PDB entry 8ZET | electron microscopy, 3.20 A resolution | chains b and m of the 17 polymer chains in the assembly

[Chain b]
Name: Photosystem I P700 chlorophyll a apoprotein A2
From: Thalassiosira pseudonana CCMP1335
Notes: EC 1.97.1.12
UniProt: A0T0M9 (PSAB_THAPS); residues 2-733 here = UniProt positions 2-733
Amino-acid sequence (732 residues; each row starts with the number of its first residue):
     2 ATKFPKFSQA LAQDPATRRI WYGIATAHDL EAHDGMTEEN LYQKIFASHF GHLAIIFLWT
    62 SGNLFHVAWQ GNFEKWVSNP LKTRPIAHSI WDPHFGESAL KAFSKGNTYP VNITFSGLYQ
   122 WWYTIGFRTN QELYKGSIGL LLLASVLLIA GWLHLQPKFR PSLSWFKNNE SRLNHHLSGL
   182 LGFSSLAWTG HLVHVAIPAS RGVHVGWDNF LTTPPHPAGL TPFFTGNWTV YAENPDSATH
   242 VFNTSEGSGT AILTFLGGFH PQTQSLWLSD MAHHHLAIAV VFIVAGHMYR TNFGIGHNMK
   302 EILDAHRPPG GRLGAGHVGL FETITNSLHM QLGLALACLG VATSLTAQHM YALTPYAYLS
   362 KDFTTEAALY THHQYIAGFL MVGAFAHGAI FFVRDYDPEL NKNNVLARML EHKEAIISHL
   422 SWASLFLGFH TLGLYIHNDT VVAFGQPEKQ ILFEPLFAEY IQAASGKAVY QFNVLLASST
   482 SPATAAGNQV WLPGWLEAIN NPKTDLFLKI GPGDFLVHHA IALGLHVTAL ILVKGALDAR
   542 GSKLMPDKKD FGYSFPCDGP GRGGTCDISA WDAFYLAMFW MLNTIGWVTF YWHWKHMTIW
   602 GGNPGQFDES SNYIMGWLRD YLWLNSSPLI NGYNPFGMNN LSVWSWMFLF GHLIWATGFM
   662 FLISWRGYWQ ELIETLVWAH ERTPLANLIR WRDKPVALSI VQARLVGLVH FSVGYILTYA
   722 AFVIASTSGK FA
Curated features (UniProtKB/Swiss-Prot):
  - binding site ([4Fe-4S] cluster): Cys558, Cys567
  - binding site (chlorophyll a): His653, Met661, Tyr669
  - binding site (phylloquinone): Trp670
Ion coordination: chlorophyll a Mg (32 sites), coordinated by His29, His50, His53, His67, His89, Asp93, His95, His155, His176, His177, His192, His195, His274, His275, His276, His288 and 16 more; 4Fe-4S cluster Fe near Cys558 (its only coordinating residue here)
Ligand contacts:
  - Fucoxanthin (A86; (3S,3'S,5R,5'R,6S,6'R,8'R)-3,5'-dihydroxy-8-oxo-6',7'-didehydro-5,5',6,6',7,8-hexahydro-5,6-epoxy-beta,beta-caroten-3'- yl acetate): Thr226, Gly227, Asn228, Val285
  - beta-carotene (BCR), molecule 1: Gly52, Ile56, Leu149
  - beta-carotene (BCR), molecule 2: Leu54, Ile57, Phe58, Trp60, Gly180, Leu181, Phe184, Ser185
  - beta-carotene (BCR), molecule 3: Leu187, Leu221, Phe224, Phe225, Val281, Ile284, Val285, His288
  - beta-carotene (BCR), molecule 4: Met331, Gly334, Leu335, Ala338, Val342, Met382, Ala385, Phe386, Gly389, Phe393, Ala537
  - beta-carotene (BCR), molecule 5: Phe386, Leu407, Met410, Val534, Leu538
  - beta-carotene (BCR), molecule 6: Trp647, Met648, Phe651, Trp670, Leu677
  - beta-carotene (BCR), molecule 7: Thr684, Pro685, Leu686
  - chlorophyll a (CLA), molecule 1: Phe5, Phe8, Ile25, Ala28, His29, Leu31, His34, Ser49, His53, Ile56
  - chlorophyll a (CLA), molecule 2: Thr18, Ile21, Trp22, Ile674, Leu677, Val678, His681, Ile690, Arg691, Trp692, Arg693, Asp694, Pro696, Val697
  - chlorophyll a (CLA), molecule 3: Trp22, Phe651, Leu654, Ile655, Thr658, Met661, Phe662, Leu699, Val707, Val710, His711, Val714
  - chlorophyll a (CLA), molecule 4: Ile25, Ala26, Thr27, Ala28, His29, Asp30, His330, Leu333, Leu337, Phe380, Leu381, Val383, Gly384, Ala387, His388, Ile391, Arg395, Tyr554, Trp572, Phe575, Val710, Val714
  - chlorophyll a (CLA), molecule 5: His29, Leu31, Tyr43, Ile46, Ser49, His50, His53, Leu54, Ile57, Phe167, Arg173, His177, Leu181, Leu329, Gln332, Leu333, Ala336, Leu337, Leu340
  - chlorophyll a (CLA), molecule 6: His29, His53, Ile56, Ile57, Trp60, Phe380, Leu381
  - chlorophyll a (CLA), molecule 7: Phe47, His50, Phe51, Leu54, Trp166, Phe167, Asn169, Ser172, Arg173, His176, His177, Gly180, Leu181, Leu182, Phe283, Leu340, Ala343, Leu346
  - chlorophyll a (CLA), molecule 8: Phe47, Phe51, Val147, Ile150, Ala151, Leu154, His155, Lys159, Phe160, Pro162, Trp166
  - chlorophyll a (CLA), molecule 9: Ile56, Leu59, Trp60, Ser62, Gly63, Phe66, His67, Trp70, Gln71, His89, Ser90, Trp92, Leu142
  - chlorophyll a (CLA), molecule 10: Trp60, Thr61, Ser117, Gly118, Leu119, Trp122, Ser185, Ala343, Thr344, Thr347, Met351, Tyr357, Leu370, His373, His374, Ile377, Leu381
  - chlorophyll a (CLA), molecule 11: Trp60, Asn64, His67, Val68, Ala88, His89, Asn113, Ile114, Thr115, Phe116, Ser117, Leu119, Val644, Trp645, Met648
  - chlorophyll a (CLA), molecule 12: Trp60, Asn64, Phe116, Ser117, Leu119, Ala369, Leu370, Thr372, His373, Tyr376, Ile377, Phe380, Trp645, Ile717, Tyr720, Ala721, Val724, Ile725
  - chlorophyll a (CLA), molecule 13: Thr61, Leu65, Trp122, Trp123, Leu141, Trp208, Phe211, Leu212
  - chlorophyll a (CLA), molecule 14: His89, Ser90, Ile91, Trp92, Asp93, Pro94, His95, Phe96, Phe104, Asn113, Ser643, Val644, Trp647
  - chlorophyll a (CLA), molecule 15: Trp122, Thr125, Ile126, Leu181, Leu182, Ser185, Ser186, Trp189, Met272, His275, His276, Ile279, Leu346, Thr347, His350, Met351, Pro356, Tyr357
  - chlorophyll a (CLA), molecule 16: Ile126, Gly127, Phe128, Glu133, Gly137, Gly140, Leu143, Val147, Ser185, Ala188, Trp189, Gly191, His192, His195, Val196, Val206, Gly207, Trp208, Phe211
  - chlorophyll a (CLA), molecule 17: Trp166, Asn169, Ser172, His176, Thr292, Asn293, Phe294
  - chlorophyll a (CLA), molecule 18: Asn170, Arg173, Leu174, His177, Leu178, Met300, Leu304, Phe322, Ile325, Thr326, Leu335, Ala336, Cys339, Leu340, Ala343
  - chlorophyll a (CLA), molecule 19: Leu174, Leu178, Leu182, Val282, Phe283, Ala286, Met289, Tyr290, Met300, Ile303, Leu304
  - chlorophyll a (CLA), molecule 20: Asn175, His176, Ser179, Gly180, Phe184, Ile284, His288, Tyr290, Thr292, Phe294, Ile296
  - chlorophyll a (CLA), molecule 21: Phe184, Leu187, Ala188, Thr190, Gly191, Val194, His195, Phe211, Leu212, Thr213, Thr214, Pro215, Pro216, His217, Gly220, Leu221, Tyr232, Ile253, Leu254, Leu277
  - chlorophyll a (CLA), molecule 22: Phe224, Gly227, Trp229, Thr230, Tyr232, Ala233, Leu254, Thr255, Phe256, His274, Leu277, Ala278, Val281, Val491, Trp492
  - chlorophyll a (CLA), molecule 23: Thr255, Phe256, Gly258, Gly259, Leu267, Asp271, Met272, His274, His275, Ala278, Ile279, His350, Leu354, Trp492, Trp496
  - chlorophyll a (CLA), molecule 24: Val285, Ala286, His288, Met289, Ile296, Gly297, His298
  - chlorophyll a (CLA), molecule 25: Met289, His298, Glu302, Ile303, Ala306, His307
  - chlorophyll a (CLA), molecule 26: Ile303, Leu304, His307, Leu314, His318, Leu321, Ile325, Met331, Val406, Leu407, Met410
  - chlorophyll a (CLA), molecule 27: Ala306, His307, Arg308, Pro309, Pro310, Arg313, Leu314
  - chlorophyll a (CLA), molecule 28: Arg313, Leu314, Gly315, Val406, Arg409, Met410, Glu412, His413, Ala416, Ile417, His420
  - chlorophyll a (CLA), molecule 29: Cys339, Val342, Leu346, Gln349, His350, Tyr352, Ala353, Leu354, Leu507, Phe508
  - chlorophyll a (CLA), molecule 30: Val342, Ser345, Leu346, Gln349, Gln375, Gly379, Met382, Phe386, Leu526, Thr529, Ala530, Leu533, Met582, Thr585, Ile586
  - chlorophyll a (CLA), molecule 31: Gln349, Tyr352, Tyr371, Phe458, Ala459, Ile462, Gln463, Phe508, Leu509, Ile511, His519, Ile522, Leu526, Val589, Tyr592, Trp593, Lys596, His597
  - chlorophyll a (CLA), molecule 32: Ala416, His420, Trp423
  - chlorophyll a (CLA), molecule 33: Ile417, His420, Leu421, Trp423, Ala424, Ala523, Leu526, His527
  - chlorophyll a (CLA), molecule 34: Ser419, His420, Ser422, Trp423, Leu426
  - chlorophyll a (CLA), molecule 35: Ser422, Ser425, Leu426, Gly429, Phe430, Leu433, Leu524, Val528, Leu531, Ile532, Leu577, Phe580, Trp581
  - chlorophyll a (CLA), molecule 36: Trp423, Leu426, Phe427, Phe430, His431
  - chlorophyll a (CLA), molecule 37: Phe427, Leu428, Phe454, Glu455, Pro456, Leu457, Phe458, Ala459, Asp515, Phe516, His519, His520, Ala523, His527
  - chlorophyll a (CLA), molecule 38: His431, Gly434, Leu435, Ile437, His438, Thr441, Val442, Lys450, Ile452
  - chlorophyll a (CLA), molecule 39: Thr432, Leu433, Tyr436, Ala521, Leu524, Asn584, Trp588, Phe591, Ile615, Trp618, Leu619, Leu623, Ser627, Ile631, Phe649, His653, Trp656, Phe712, Tyr716, Thr719, Tyr720, Phe723
  - chlorophyll a (CLA), molecule 40: Leu433, Ile437, Asp440, Leu524, Phe580, Trp581, Asn584, Trp588, Ile615, Leu619, Trp656, Phe712
  - chlorophyll a (CLA), molecule 41: Phe458, Tyr461, Phe473
  - chlorophyll a (CLA), molecule 42: Ile462, Ala465, Ser466, Leu476, Leu477, Trp492, Leu493, Trp496, Phe508
  - chlorophyll a (CLA), molecule 43: Leu476, Pro483, Ala484, Ala487, Gly488, Val491, Trp492
  - chlorophyll a (CLA), molecule 44: Leu619, Leu623, Trp624
  - chlorophyll a (CLA), molecule 45: Trp647, Leu650, Phe651, His653, Leu654, Trp656, Ala657
  - chlorophyll a (CLA), molecule 46: Leu654, Ala657, Thr658, Phe660, Met661, Ile664, Ser665, Tyr669, Trp670, Leu673
  - chlorophyll a (CLA), molecule 47: Leu677, Ala680, His681, Thr684, Ala687, Ile690
  - chlorophyll a (CLA), molecule 48: Trp679, Ala680, Arg683, Thr684, Pro685
  - chlorophyll a (CLA), molecule 49: Pro685, Leu686, Ala687, Leu689
  - phylloquinone (PQN): Ile21, Trp22, Met661, Phe662, Ser665, Trp666, Arg667, Trp670, Ile674, Ala698, Leu699, Ser700, Ala704
  - 4Fe-4S cluster (SF4): Cys558, Asp559, Gly560, Pro561, Gly565, Thr566, Cys567, Trp666, Ile701

[Chain m]
Name: Photosystem I reaction center subunit XII
From: Thalassiosira pseudonana CCMP1335
UniProt: A0T0S1 (PSAM_THAPS); residues 1-29 here = UniProt positions 1-29
Amino-acid sequence (29 residues; numbered 1 to 29; the number before each row is that of its first residue):
     1 MITDFQVYIA LMAALLASVL AIRLGATLY
Ligand contacts:
  - Fucoxanthin (A86; (3S,3'S,5R,5'R,6S,6'R,8'R)-3,5'-dihydroxy-8-oxo-6',7'-didehydro-5,5',6,6',7,8-hexahydro-5,6-epoxy-beta,beta-caroten-3'- yl acetate): Leu16, Val19, Leu20, Arg23
  - beta-carotene (BCR): Tyr8, Leu11, Met12, Ala14, Leu15, Ala17, Ser18, Ala21, Leu24, Gly25
  - chlorophyll a (CLA), molecule 1: Val7, Ala10, Leu11, Ala14
  - chlorophyll a (CLA), molecule 2: Gly25, Leu28, Tyr29

[How chain b and chain m interact]
Contacting residue pairs - 26 pairs, chain b then chain m:
  Lys7(b) - Tyr29(m)  hydrogen bond (side chain-backbone)
  Lys45(b) - Leu28(m)  hydrogen bond (side chain-backbone)
  Ala48(b) - Leu28(m)  hydrophobic
  Ser49(b) - Leu28(m)
  Phe66(b) - Val7(m)  hydrophobic
  Ala69(b) - Ile2(m)
  Gln132(b) - Met1(m)  hydrogen bond (side chain-backbone)
  Gln132(b) - Gln6(m)  hydrogen bond
  Tyr135(b) - Ile2(m)  hydrophobic
  Tyr135(b) - Gln6(m)  hydrogen bond (side chain-backbone)
  Tyr135(b) - Ile9(m)
  Ile139(b) - Ala10(m)  hydrophobic
  Leu142(b) - Ala10(m)
  Ser146(b) - Ala17(m)
  Ser146(b) - Leu20(m)
  Leu149(b) - Ala17(m)
  Leu149(b) - Ala21(m)
  Leu149(b) - Leu24(m)  hydrophobic
  Ile150(b) - Leu20(m)  hydrophobic
  Gly152(b) - Leu24(m)
  Trp153(b) - Arg23(m)
  Trp153(b) - Leu24(m)
  Trp153(b) - Thr27(m)
  Leu156(b) - Thr27(m)
  Leu156(b) - Leu28(m)  hydrophobic
  Gln157(b) - Thr27(m)
Other interface residues (no listed pair), chain b (21 interface residues in all): Gly52, Trp70, Asn131, Lys136
Other interface residues (no listed pair), chain m (16 interface residues in all): Ala13, Leu16

[Overview]
Chain b and chain m form an interface of 21 and 16 residues respectively; the contacts include 5 hydrogen
bonds. Polar contacts include Lys7(b)-Tyr29(m), Lys45(b)-Leu28(m) and Gln132(b)-Met1(m). 2 chlorophyll a
molecules and one beta-carotene molecule are bound between chain b and chain m.
Chain b is Photosystem I P700 chlorophyll a apoprotein A2 and chain m is Photosystem I reaction center subunit
XII, both from Thalassiosira pseudonana CCMP1335; the structure, Tp-PSI-FCPI-S in Thalassiosira pseudonana,
was determined by electron microscopy, deposited together with 8ZEH.
